PDB entry 5L55 | X-ray diffraction, 2.90 A resolution | chains R and S of the 28 polymer chains in the assembly

# Chain R
Name: Proteasome subunit alpha type-5
Source organism: Saccharomyces cerevisiae S288c
Notes: EC 3.4.25.1
Reference sequence: P32379 (PSA5_YEAST); residues -7 to 252 here correspond to UniProt positions 1-260 (UniProt number = residue number + 8)
Amino-acid sequence (260 residues; row label = number of the first residue in the row; numbers below 1 keep their minus sign (Met-7 is residue -7)):
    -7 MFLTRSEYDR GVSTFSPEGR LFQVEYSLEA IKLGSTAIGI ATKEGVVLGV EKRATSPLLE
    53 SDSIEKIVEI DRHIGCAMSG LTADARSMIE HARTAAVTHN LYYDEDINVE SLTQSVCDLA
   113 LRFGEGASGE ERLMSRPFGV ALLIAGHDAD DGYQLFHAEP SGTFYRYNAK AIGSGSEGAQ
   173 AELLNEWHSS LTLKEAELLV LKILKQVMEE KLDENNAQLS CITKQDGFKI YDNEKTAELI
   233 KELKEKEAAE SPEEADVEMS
Disordered / not traced: -7 to 0, 118-124, 243-252

# Chain S
Name: Proteasome subunit alpha type-6
Source organism: Saccharomyces cerevisiae S288c
Notes: EC 3.4.25.1
Reference sequence: P40302 (PSA6_YEAST); residues 0-233 here correspond to UniProt positions 1-234 (UniProt number = residue number + 1)
Amino-acid sequence (234 residues; each row starts with the number of its first residue; numbering starts at 0):
     0 MFRNNYDGDT VTFSPTGRLF QVEYALEAIK QGSVTVGLRS NTHAVLVALK RNADELSSYQ
    60 KKIIKCDEHM GLSLAGLAPD ARVLSNYLRQ QCNYSSLVFN RKLAVERAGH LLCDKAQKNT
   120 QSYGGRPYGV GLLIIGYDKS GAHLLEFQPS GNVTELYGTA IGARSQGAKT YLERTLDTFI
   180 KIDGNPDELI KAGVEAISQS LRDESLTVDN LSIAIVGKDT PFTIYDGEAV AKYI
Disordered / not traced: 0-2
Curated features (UniProtKB/Swiss-Prot):
  - modified residue: Ser13 (Phosphoserine)
  - cross-link: Lys190 (Glycyl lysine isopeptide (Lys-Gly) (interchain with G-Cter in ubiquitin))

# Chain R / chain S interface
Contacting residue pairs (42; chain R residue first):
  Ser5(R) with Arg125(S)
  Thr6(R) with Gly7(S); Gln20(S)
  Phe7(R) with Gln20(S), hydrogen bond (backbone-side chain); Tyr23(S); Leu76(S), hydrophobic; Arg125(S); Pro126(S); Gly128(S)
  Ser8(R) with Tyr23(S)
  Pro9(R) with Tyr23(S), hydrophobic; Glu26(S)
  Glu10(R) with Glu26(S); Gln30(S)
  Gly11(R) with Tyr23(S); Ala27(S)
  Leu13(R) with Arg125(S)
  Gln106(R) with Arg81(S), hydrogen bond
  Asp110(R) with Arg81(S), salt bridge
  Leu113(R) with Pro78(S), hydrophobic; Arg125(S)
  Ser153(R) with Pro78(S)
  Gly154(R) with Pro78(S)
  Thr155(R) with Gln59(S); Pro78(S)
  Phe156(R) with Gln59(S)
  Tyr157(R) with Arg50(S); Ala52(S); Ser57(S); Gln59(S)
  Arg158(R) with Ser56(S); Ser57(S), hydrogen bond (backbone-backbone)
  Tyr159(R) with Ala52(S); Asp53(S); Leu55(S); Ser56(S)
  Asn160(R) with Leu55(S), hydrogen bond (backbone-backbone)
  Ala161(R) with Leu55(S)
  Gln172(R) with Asp53(S), hydrogen bond; Leu55(S)
  Leu175(R) with Leu55(S), hydrophobic
  Leu176(R) with Leu55(S)
Other interface residues (no listed pair), chain R (26 interface residues in all): Arg2, Gly3, Glu117
Other interface residues (no listed pair), chain S (26 interface residues in all): Asp6, Ala24, Asn51, Glu54, Asp79, Tyr122, Gly123

# Overview
The chain R/chain S interface involves 26 residues from each chain; the contacts include 5 hydrogen bonds and
1 salt bridge. Polar contacts include Asp110(R)-Arg81(S), Phe7(R)-Gln20(S) and Gln106(R)-Arg81(S).
Chain R is Proteasome subunit alpha type-5 and chain S is Proteasome subunit alpha type-6, both from
Saccharomyces cerevisiae S288c; the structure, Yeast 20S proteasome in complex with epoxyketone inhibitor 18,
was determined by X-ray diffraction, deposited together with 5L52, 5L54, 5L5A, 5L5B, 5L5D, 5L5E and 30 further
entries.
